PDB entry 5E05 | X-ray diffraction, 2.30 A resolution | chain A

Chain A:
Name: Nucleocapsid protein
From: Sin Nombre virus
UniProtKB: Q9E1J8 (Q9E1J8_9VIRU); residues 114-397 here correspond to UniProt positions 112-395 (UniProt number = residue number - 2)
Sequence (284 residues; numbered 114 to 397; the number before each row is that of its first residue):
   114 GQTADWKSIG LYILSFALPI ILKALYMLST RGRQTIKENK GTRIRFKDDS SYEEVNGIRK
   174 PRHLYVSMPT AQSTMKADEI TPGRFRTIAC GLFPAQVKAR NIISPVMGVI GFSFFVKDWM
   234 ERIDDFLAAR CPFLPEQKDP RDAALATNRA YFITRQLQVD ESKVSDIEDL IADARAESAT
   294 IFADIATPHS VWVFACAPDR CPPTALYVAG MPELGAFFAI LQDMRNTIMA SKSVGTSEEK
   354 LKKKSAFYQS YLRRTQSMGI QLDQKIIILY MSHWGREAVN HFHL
Disordered / not traced: 343-357
From the paper describing this entry:
  - binding site for phosphate ion: Q115 to A117, R197, R313
  - mutagenesis - R146A, R197A, R199A, R313A, R366A, R367A: decreased binding to probe RNA
  - mutagenesis - Q185A, R338A, N339A: decreased binding to RNA
  - conformationally variable residues (order/disorder transition): M342 to S358

Summary:
From the paper: a binding site for phosphate ion at Q115, R197 and R313; R146A, R197A and R199A, among others,
reduce binding to probe RNA; 9 substitutions were tested in all.
Chain A is Nucleocapsid protein (Sin Nombre virus); the structure, Structure of Sin Nombre virus nucleoprotein
in shot-axis crystal form, was determined by X-ray diffraction, deposited together with 5E04 and 5E06.
